PDB entry 7CGO | electron microscopy, 3.90 A resolution | chains A and J of the 219 polymer chains in the assembly

== Chain A (and J) ==
Protein: Flagellar basal-body rod protein FlgG
From: Salmonella typhimurium (strain LT2 / SGSC1412 / ATCC 700720)
Notes: chain J of this document is another copy of the same molecule, construct and numbering; everything in this record applies to it too
Reference sequence: P0A1J3 (FLGG_SALTY); residues 1-260 here = UniProt positions 1-260
Chain sequence (260 residues; each row starts with the number of its first residue):
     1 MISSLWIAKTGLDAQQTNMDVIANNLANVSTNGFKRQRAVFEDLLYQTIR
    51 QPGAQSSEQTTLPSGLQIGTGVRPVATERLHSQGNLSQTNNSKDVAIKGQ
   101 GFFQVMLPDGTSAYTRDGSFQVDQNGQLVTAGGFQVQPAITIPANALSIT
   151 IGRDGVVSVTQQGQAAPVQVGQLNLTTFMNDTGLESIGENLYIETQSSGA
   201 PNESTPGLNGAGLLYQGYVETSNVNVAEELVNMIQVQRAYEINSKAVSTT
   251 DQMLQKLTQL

== How chain A and chain J interact ==
Residue-residue contacts (83):
  I2(A) - Q16(J)
  S3(A) - D20(J)  hydrogen bond
  S4(A) - M19(J)
  S4(A) - D20(J)  hydrogen bond (backbone-side chain)
  S4(A) - A23(J)
  I7(A) - D20(J)
  I7(A) - A23(J)
  I7(A) - N24(J)
  I7(A) - A27(J)  hydrophobic
  Q15(A) - S30(J)
  R36(A) - T89(J)
  R38(A) - D94(J)  salt bridge
  R38(A) - S119(J)  hydrogen bond
  F41(A) - S30(J)
  F41(A) - N190(J)
  E42(A) - E189(J)
  E42(A) - N190(J)
  D43(A) - N28(J)
  D43(A) - G188(J)
  D43(A) - E189(J)  hydrogen bond (backbone-backbone)
  D43(A) - N190(J)  hydrogen bond (side chain-backbone)
  L44(A) - G188(J)
  Y46(A) - F34(J)
  Y46(A) - Q37(J)
  Y46(A) - S186(J)
  R50(A) - R73(J)
  R50(A) - V75(J)
  Q51(A) - E185(J)  hydrogen bond
  P52(A) - E185(J)
  G53(A) - Q196(J)
  G53(A) - S197(J)  hydrogen bond (backbone-side chain)
  Q55(A) - Q196(J)  hydrogen bond
  T61(A) - Q196(J)
  L62(A) - S197(J)  hydrogen bond (backbone-side chain)
  P63(A) - N180(J)
  P63(A) - G183(J)
  P63(A) - S197(J)  hydrogen bond (backbone-side chain)
  S64(A) - A76(J)
  S64(A) - T77(J)
  S64(A) - T182(J)
  G65(A) - T77(J)  hydrogen bond (backbone-side chain)
  L66(A) - A76(J)
  L66(A) - T77(J)
  Q67(A) - Q37(J)
  Q67(A) - T77(J)  hydrogen bond (backbone-side chain)
  Q67(A) - E185(J)
  Q67(A) - S186(J)  hydrogen bond (side chain-backbone)
  I68(A) - D20(J)
  I68(A) - V21(J)  hydrophobic
  G69(A) - N24(J)
  G71(A) - N28(J)
  V72(A) - N28(J)
  V72(A) - T31(J)
  E78(A) - Q121(J)  hydrogen bond
  L80(A) - N91(J)
  Q100(A) - A146(J)  hydrogen bond (side chain-backbone)
  M179(A) - D123(J)
  M179(A) - Q124(J)
  M179(A) - A144(J)  hydrophobic
  N180(A) - V122(J)  hydrogen bond (side chain-backbone)
  Q196(A) - Q124(J)
  S197(A) - Q124(J)
  G207(A) - Q162(J)
  N209(A) - N145(J)
  G210(A) - L147(J)
  I242(A) - L26(J)  hydrophobic
  I242(A) - V226(J)  hydrophobic
  N243(A) - L26(J)
  K245(A) - M233(J)
  A246(A) - M19(J)
  A246(A) - M233(J)  hydrophobic
  T249(A) - M19(J)
  T249(A) - M233(J)
  T250(A) - M19(J)
  Q252(A) - Q237(J)
  M253(A) - Q16(J)
  M253(A) - M19(J)  hydrophobic
  M253(A) - Y240(J)
  K256(A) - E241(J)  salt bridge
  K256(A) - S244(J)
  L257(A) - Y240(J)
  L260(A) - S244(J)
  L260(A) - S248(J)
Other interface residues (no listed pair), chain A (56 interface residues in all): G11, V40, V75, T182, S198, G199, A239
Other interface residues (no listed pair), chain J (60 interface residues in all): L12, T17, V29, N32, P74, G126, A131, I187, T195, L230, V236, K245, V247

== In short ==
Chain A and chain J form an interface of 56 and 60 residues respectively, with 16 hydrogen bonds and 2 salt
bridges. Polar pairs include R38(A)-D94(J), K256(A)-E241(J) and S3(A)-D20(J).
Chain A and chain J are both Flagellar basal-body rod protein FlgG (Salmonella typhimurium (strain LT2 /
SGSC1412 / ATCC 700720)); the structure, Cryo-EM structure of the flagellar motor-hook complex from
Salmonella, was determined by electron microscopy (same publication as 7CBL, 7CBM, 7CG0, 7CG4, 7E80, 7E81 and
7E82).
